PDB entry 7B4U | X-ray diffraction, 1.45 A resolution | chains A and B

# Chain A
Name: Broadly neutralizing DARPin bnD.2
Organism: synthetic construct
Notes: antibody fragment or engineered binder
Chain sequence (132 residues; each row starts with the number of its first residue):
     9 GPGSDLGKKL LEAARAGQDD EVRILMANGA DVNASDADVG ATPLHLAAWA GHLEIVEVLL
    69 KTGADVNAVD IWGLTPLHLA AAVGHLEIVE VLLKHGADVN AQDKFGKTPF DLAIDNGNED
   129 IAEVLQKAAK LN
Not modelled in the structure: 9-10, 140
Bound ions: Ca2+ near Gly125 (its only coordinating residue here)

# Chain B
Name: HIV-1 envelope variable loop 3 crown mimetic peptide V3-IF (BG505)
Chain sequence (15 residues; each row starts with the number of its first residue):
     1 KSIRIGPGQA FYAPP
Modified / non-standard residues: Pro14 (D-proline; DPR)

# Chain A / chain B interface
Pairs across the interface (28; chain A residue first):
  Arg23(A) - Phe11(B)  hydrogen bond (side chain-backbone)
  Arg23(A) - Tyr12(B)  hydrogen bond (side chain-backbone)
  Arg23(A) - Ala13(B)
  Asp44(A) - Phe11(B)
  Val47(A) - Phe11(B)  hydrophobic
  Ala49(A) - Phe11(B)  hydrophobic
  Ala49(A) - Tyr12(B)
  His53(A) - Tyr12(B)
  Leu54(A) - Phe11(B)  hydrophobic
  Trp57(A) - Ile3(B)  hydrophobic
  Trp57(A) - Tyr12(B)  hydrogen bond (side chain-backbone)
  Trp57(A) - Pro15(B)
  Asp78(A) - Tyr12(B)  hydrogen bond
  Trp80(A) - Pro7(B)
  Trp80(A) - Gly8(B)
  Trp80(A) - Phe11(B)  hydrophobic
  Leu82(A) - Ile5(B)  hydrophobic
  Leu87(A) - Ile5(B)  hydrophobic
  Leu87(A) - Tyr12(B)
  Ala90(A) - Ile3(B)
  Ala90(A) - Ile5(B)  hydrophobic
  Val91(A) - Ile3(B)  hydrophobic
  Phe113(A) - Pro7(B)
  Leu120(A) - Arg4(B)
  Leu120(A) - Ile5(B)  hydrophobic
  Asp123(A) - Arg4(B)  salt bridge
  Asn124(A) - Ile3(B)
  Asn124(A) - Arg4(B)  hydrogen bond (side chain-backbone)
Interface residues without a listed pair, chain B (11 interface residues in all): Ser2, Pro14

# Summary
17 residues of chain A face 11 of chain B across their interface, with 5 hydrogen bonds and 1 salt bridge.
Polar contacts include Asp123(A)-Arg4(B), Arg23(A)-Phe11(B) and Arg23(A)-Tyr12(B).
Here chain A is Broadly neutralizing DARPin bnD.2 (synthetic construct) and chain B is HIV-1 envelope variable
loop 3 crown mimetic peptide V3-IF (BG505). Entry 7B4U (Broadly neutralizing DARPin bnD.2 in complex with the
HIV-1 envelope variable loop 3 crown mimetic peptide ...) was determined by X-ray diffraction (same
publication as 7B4T, 7B4V, 7B4W, 7DNE, 7DNF and 7DNG).
